Entry 1IWA (X-ray diffraction, 2.60 A resolution); this record covers chains N and O of the 16 polymer chains in the assembly.

[Chain N]
Protein: ribulose-1,5-bisphosphate carboxylase/oxygenase small subunit
Organism: Galdieria partita
Notes: EC 4.1.1.39
UniProt: O98950 (O98950_9RHOD); the construct lacks a stretch of the UniProt sequence and is renumbered around it, so the offset changes along the chain: 8-51 = UniProt 1-44; 64-107 = UniProt 45-88; 108-155 = UniProt 91-138
Sequence (138 residues; numbered 8 to 155 plus 2 insertion-coded residues; 12 numbers in that range are skipped by the numbering (no residue carries them; nothing is unmodelled there); the number before each row is that of its first residue; a row labelled like 107A-107B holds insertion residues (107A, then the next letters in order)):
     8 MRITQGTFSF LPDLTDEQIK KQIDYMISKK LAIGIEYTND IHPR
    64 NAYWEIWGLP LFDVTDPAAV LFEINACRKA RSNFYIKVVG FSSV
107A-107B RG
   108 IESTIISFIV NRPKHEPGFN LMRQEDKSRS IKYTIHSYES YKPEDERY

[Chain O]
Protein: ribulose-1,5-bisphosphate carboxylase/oxygenase large subunit
Organism: Galdieria partita
Notes: EC 4.1.1.39
UniProt: O98949 (O98949_9RHOD); the construct lacks a stretch of the UniProt sequence and is renumbered around it, so the offset changes along the chain: -7 to 22 = UniProt 1-30; 23-268 = UniProt 32-277; 270-485 = UniProt 278-493
Sequence (493 residues; numbered -7 to 485 plus 1 insertion-coded residue; 1 number in that range is skipped by the numbering (no residue carries it; nothing is unmodelled there); the number before each row is that of its first residue; numbers below 1 keep their minus sign (Met-7 is residue -7)):
    -7 MSQSIEEKSV QERTRIKNSR YESGVIPYAK
   22A M
    23 GYWNPDYQVK DTDVLALFRV TPQPGVDPIE AAAAVAGESS TATWTVVWTD LLTAADLYRA
    83 KAYKVDQVPN NPEQYFAYIA YELDLFEEGS IANLTASIIG NVFGFKAVKA LRLEDMRLPL
   143 AYLKTFQGPA TGVILERERL DKFGRPLLGC TTKPKLGLSG KNYGRVVYEA LKGGLDFVKD
   203 DENINSQPFM RWRERYLFTM EAVNKASAAT GEVKGHYLNV TAATMEEMYA RANFAKELGS
   263 VIIMID
   270 LVIGYTAIQT MAKWARDNDM ILHLHRAGNS TYSRQKNHGM NFRVICKWMR MAGVDHIHAG
   330 TVVGKLEGDP IITRGFYKTL LLPKLERNLQ EGLFFDMEWA SLRKVMPVAS GGIHAGQMHQ
   390 LIHYLGEDVV LQFGGGTIGH PDGIQAGATA NRVALEAMIL ARNENRDYLT EGPEILREAA
   450 KTCGALRTAL DLWKDITFNY TSTDTSDFVE TPTANI
Disordered / not traced: -7 to 5, 479-485

[How chain N and chain O interact]
Residue-residue contacts - 65 pairs, chain N then chain O:
  Met8(N) - Ala230(O)
  Met8(N) - Ala231(O)
  Met8(N) - Thr232(O)
  Met8(N) - Gly233(O)
  Arg9(N) - Thr232(O)
  Ile10(N) - Thr232(O)
  Ile10(N) - Gly233(O)
  Thr11(N) - Thr232(O)  hydrogen bond (backbone-backbone)
  Thr11(N) - Glu234(O)  hydrogen bond
  Thr11(N) - Arg421(O)  hydrogen bond (backbone-side chain)
  Gln12(N) - Asp163(O)
  Gln12(N) - Gly233(O)
  Thr14(N) - Phe165(O)  hydrogen bond (side chain-backbone)
  Thr14(N) - Gly166(O)
  Thr14(N) - Arg167(O)
  Thr14(N) - Glu425(O)
  Phe15(N) - Glu425(O)
  Phe15(N) - Ile428(O)  hydrophobic
  Phe15(N) - Leu429(O)
  Ser16(N) - Glu425(O)  hydrogen bond (backbone-side chain)
  Phe17(N) - Gly195(O)
  Phe17(N) - Gly196(O)
  Phe17(N) - Arg421(O)
  Phe17(N) - Glu425(O)  hydrogen bond (backbone-side chain)
  Leu18(N) - Glu425(O)  hydrogen bond (backbone-side chain)
  Leu18(N) - Ala426(O)
  Leu18(N) - Leu429(O)  hydrophobic
  Gln25(N) - Glu433(O)
  Lys28(N) - Glu433(O)
  Gln29(N) - Leu429(O)
  Gln29(N) - Asn432(O)  hydrogen bond
  Tyr32(N) - Glu396(O)
  Tyr32(N) - Arg431(O)  hydrogen bond
  Tyr32(N) - Asn432(O)
  Pro50(N) - Ser229(O)
  Pro50(N) - Gly233(O)
  Pro50(N) - Glu234(O)
  Pro50(N) - Val235(O)
  Arg51(N) - Val235(O)
  Arg107A(N) - Ser370(O)
  Gly107B(N) - Lys373(O)
  Ile108(N) - Ile156(O)
  Ile108(N) - Lys373(O)
  Ser110(N) - Ile156(O)
  Ser110(N) - Glu160(O)  hydrogen bond
  Thr111(N) - Phe165(O)
  Ile112(N) - Phe165(O)
  Ile112(N) - Gly166(O)  hydrogen bond (backbone-backbone)
  Ile112(N) - Glu396(O)
  Ile113(N) - Phe165(O)
  Ile113(N) - Gly166(O)
  Ile113(N) - Asn432(O)
  Ser114(N) - Phe165(O)
  Phe126(N) - Ala230(O)
  Phe126(N) - Gly233(O)
  Leu128(N) - Lys227(O)
  Arg130(N) - Glu223(O)  salt bridge
  Arg130(N) - Lys227(O)
  Ser137(N) - Leu260(O)
  Lys139(N) - Glu259(O)  hydrogen bond (side chain-backbone)
  Tyr140(N) - Glu223(O)  hydrogen bond
  Tyr140(N) - Asn226(O)
  Ile142(N) - Asn226(O)
  Ile142(N) - Ser229(O)
  Ile142(N) - Ala230(O)
Interface residues without a listed pair, chain N (37 interface residues in all): Leu21, Lys36, Ile48, Lys134, Arg136, Ile138
Interface residues without a listed pair, chain O (37 interface residues in all): Leu219, Met222, Phe256, Gly261, Thr418, Val422

[Overview]
Chain N and chain O each contribute 37 residues to their interface; the contacts include 13 hydrogen bonds and
1 salt bridge. Among the polar pairs are Arg130(N)-Glu223(O), Thr11(N)-Glu234(O) and Thr11(N)-Arg421(O).
Here chain N is ribulose-1,5-bisphosphate carboxylase/oxygenase small subunit and chain O is
ribulose-1,5-bisphosphate carboxylase/oxygenase large subunit, both from Galdieria partita. Entry 1IWA
(Rubisco from galdieria partita) was determined by X-ray diffraction.
